PDB entry 3CBB | X-ray diffraction, 2.00 A resolution | chains A and B of the 4 polymer chains in the assembly

Chain A (and B):
Name: Hepatocyte Nuclear Factor 4-alpha, DNA binding domain
Source organism: Homo sapiens
Notes: fragment: DNA binding domain; chain B of this document is another copy of the same molecule, construct and numbering; everything in this record applies to it too
Reference sequence: P41235 (HNF4A_HUMAN); residues 49-126 here correspond to UniProt positions 58-135 (UniProt number = residue number + 9)
Amino-acid sequence (78 residues; row label = number of the first residue in the row):
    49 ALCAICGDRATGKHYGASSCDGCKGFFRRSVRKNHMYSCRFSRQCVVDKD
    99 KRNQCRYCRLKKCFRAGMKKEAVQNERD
Not modelled in the structure: 125-126 (chain B: fully traced)
Bound ions: Zn2+ site 1: Cys-51, Cys-54, Cys-68, Cys-71; Zn2+ site 2: Cys-87, Cys-93, Cys-103, Cys-106
Curated features (UniProtKB/Swiss-Prot):
  - zinc finger (NR C4-type): Cys-51 to Cys-71, Cys-87 to Cys-111
What the authors report for this chain:
  - self-association interface (contacts with another copy of this molecule); pairs are residue here / residue on that copy: Arg-88/Asp-126 (salt bridge), Gln-102/Glu-124 (hydrogen bond)
  - binding site for Hepatocyte Nuclear Factor 4-alpha promoter element DNA: His-62, Tyr-63, Lys-72, Arg-76, Gln-122, Arg-125
  - specificity-determining residues: Arg-76
  - conformationally variable residues (order/disorder transition): Arg-125, Asp-126
  - disease-associated variants - G115S (over 50%), V121I, R125W (over 50%), D126H, D126Y: decreased signaling
  - disease-associated variants - G115S (-3.0 deg), V121I: decreased stability
  - disease-associated variants - G115S: abolished binding to Hepatocyte Nuclear Factor 4-alpha promoter element DNA
  - disease-associated variants - V121I, R125W, D126H, D126Y: decreased binding to Hepatocyte Nuclear Factor 4-alpha promoter element DNA
  - disease-associated variants - R125W, D126H: unchanged stability
  - post-translational modification sites: Ser-78, Arg-91 (citing earlier work)
  - contacts within the chain: Ser-78/Tyr-85 (hydrogen bond)

Interface between chain A and chain B:
Contacting residue pairs - 6 pairs, chain A then chain B:
  Arg-88(A) / Asp-126(B)  salt bridge
  Asn-101(A) / Arg-125(B)
  Gln-102(A) / Glu-124(B)  hydrogen bond (side chain-backbone)
  Gln-102(A) / Arg-125(B)
  Gln-102(A) / Asp-126(B)
  Arg-104(A) / Asp-126(B)  hydrogen bond (side chain-backbone)
Interface residues without a listed pair, chain B (4 interface residues in all): Asn-123

Overview:
Chain A and chain B each contribute 4 residues to their interface; the contacts include 2 hydrogen bonds and 1
salt bridge. Among the polar pairs are Arg-88(A)/Asp-126(B), Gln-102(A)/Glu-124(B) and Arg-104(A)/Asp-126(B).
From the paper: a binding site for Hepatocyte Nuclear Factor 4-alpha promoter element DNA at His-62(A),
Tyr-63(A) and Lys-72(A) among others; G115S, V121I and R125W of chain A, among others, reduce signaling; 5
substitutions were tested in all.
Chain A and chain B are both Hepatocyte Nuclear Factor 4-alpha, DNA binding domain (Homo sapiens); the
structure, Crystal Structure of Hepatocyte Nuclear Factor 4alpha in complex with DNA: Diabetes Gene Product,
was determined by X-ray diffraction.
